5D0S - chains K and W of the 28 polymer chains in the assembly; structure by X-ray diffraction, 2.50 A resolution.

== Chain K ==
Name: Proteasome subunit beta type-5
Organism: Saccharomyces cerevisiae (strain ATCC 204508 / S288c)
Notes: EC 3.4.25.1
Reference sequence: P30656 (PSB5_YEAST); residues 1-212 here correspond to UniProt positions 76-287 (UniProt number = residue number + 75)
Sequence (212 residues; numbered 1 to 212; the number before each row is that of its first residue):
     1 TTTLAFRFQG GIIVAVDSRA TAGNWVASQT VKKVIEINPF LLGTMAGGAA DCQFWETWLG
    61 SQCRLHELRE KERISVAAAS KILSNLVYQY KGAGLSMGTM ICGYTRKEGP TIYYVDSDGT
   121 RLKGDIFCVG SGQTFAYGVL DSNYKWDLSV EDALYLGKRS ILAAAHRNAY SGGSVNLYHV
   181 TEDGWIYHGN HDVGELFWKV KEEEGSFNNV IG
Sequence notes: engineered mutation N168 (Asp243 in P30656)
Covalent attachments: CARFILZOMIB, bound form (3BV) linked to T1
Ion coordination: Mg2+: A165, N168, S171 (shared with D204(W) of chain W)
Ligand contacts: CARFILZOMIB, bound form (3BV; N-{(2S)-2-[(morpholin-4-ylacetyl)amino]-4-phenylbutanoyl}-L-leucyl-N-[(2R,3S,4S)-1,3-dihydroxy-2,6-dimethylheptan-4-yl]-L-phenylalaninamide): R19, A20, T21, A22, A27, V31, K33, M45, A46, G47, G48, A49, S96, S131, Y170
From the paper describing this entry:
  - binding site for CARFILZOMIB, bound form: T1
  - catalytic residues: D17, K33
  - catalytic residues: G47 (proposed by the authors, not directly observed)
  - mutagenesis - T1A, T1C, T1S, D17N: decreased growth
  - mutagenesis - K33A: decreased catalytic activity
  - mutagenesis - T1S, D17N: decreased catalytic activity on Suc-LLVY-AMC
  - mutagenesis - T1C: abolished catalytic activity
  - mutagenesis - T1S: abolished growth in response to 37  degC
  - mutagenesis - T1S (3.7-fold): decreased binding to bortezomib
  - mutagenesis - T1S (1.8-fold): decreased binding to carfilzomib

== Chain W ==
Name: Proteasome subunit beta type-3
Organism: Saccharomyces cerevisiae (strain ATCC 204508 / S288c)
Notes: EC 3.4.25.1
Reference sequence: P25451 (PSB3_YEAST); residues 0-204 here correspond to UniProt positions 1-205 (UniProt number = residue number + 1)
Sequence (205 residues; each row starts with the number of its first residue; numbering starts at 0):
     0 MSDPSSINGG IVVAMTGKDC VAIACDLRLG SQSLGVSNKF EKIFHYGHVF LGITGLATDV
    60 TTLNEMFRYK TNLYKLKEER AIEPETFTQL VSSSLYERRF GPYFVGPVVA GINSKSGKPF
   120 IAGFDLIGCI DEAKDFIVSG TASDQLFGMC ESLYEPNLEP EDLFETISQA LLNAADRDAL
   180 SGWGAVVYII KKDEVVKRYL KMRQD
Unresolved in the structure: 0
UniProt features mapped onto this chain:
  - modified residue: S30 (Phosphoserine)
  - cross-link: K69 (Glycyl lysine isopeptide (Lys-Gly) (interchain with G-Cter in ubiquitin))
Ion coordination: Mg2+: D204 (shared with A165(K), N168(K), S171(K) of chain K)
Ligand contacts: CARFILZOMIB, bound form (3BV; N-{(2S)-2-[(morpholin-4-ylacetyl)amino]-4-phenylbutanoyl}-L-leucyl-N-[(2R,3S,4S)-1,3-dihydroxy-2,6-dimethylheptan-4-yl]-L-phenylalaninamide): S4, R98, V104, D124, L125, I126, C128, D130

== Interface between chain K and chain W ==
Pairs across the interface (47):
  R19(K) - D204(W)  salt bridge
  N24(K) - D177(W)
  N24(K) - A178(W)  hydrogen bond (backbone-backbone)
  N24(K) - L179(W)
  W25(K) - Q144(W)
  W25(K) - R176(W)
  V26(K) - D175(W)
  V26(K) - R176(W)  hydrogen bond (backbone-side chain)
  V26(K) - D177(W)
  V26(K) - A178(W)
  A27(K) - R176(W)  hydrogen bond (backbone-side chain)
  S28(K) - R176(W)
  Q29(K) - R202(W)
  Q29(K) - D204(W)
  F135(K) - L33(W)  hydrophobic
  A165(K) - D204(W)
  H166(K) - N37(W)
  H166(K) - W182(W)  hydrogen bond (backbone-side chain)
  H166(K) - Q203(W)  hydrogen bond (side chain-backbone)
  R167(K) - S32(W)
  R167(K) - L33(W)
  R167(K) - G34(W)  hydrogen bond (side chain-backbone)
  R167(K) - V35(W)  hydrogen bond (side chain-backbone)
  R167(K) - W182(W)
  N168(K) - S32(W)
  A169(K) - R27(W)
  A169(K) - S32(W)  hydrogen bond (backbone-backbone)
  A169(K) - A178(W)
  Y170(K) - S32(W)
  Y170(K) - A178(W)  hydrophobic
  S171(K) - D204(W)
  G172(K) - D204(W)
  G173(K) - R202(W)  hydrogen bond (backbone-side chain)
  G173(K) - D204(W)  hydrogen bond (backbone-side chain)
  D192(K) - R202(W)  salt bridge
  V193(K) - D204(W)
  G194(K) - R202(W)
  F197(K) - Q203(W)
  W198(K) - K200(W)
  W198(K) - M201(W)
  W198(K) - Q203(W)
  N209(K) - N37(W)  hydrogen bond (backbone-side chain)
  N209(K) - K38(W)  hydrogen bond (backbone-side chain)
  V210(K) - N37(W)
  V210(K) - Q203(W)
  I211(K) - K38(W)
  I211(K) - Y198(W)  hydrophobic
Interface residues without a listed pair, chain K (26 interface residues in all): N208
Interface residues without a listed pair, chain W (23 interface residues in all): S5, L26, Q31

== Overview ==
Chain K and chain W form an interface of 26 and 23 residues respectively; the contacts include 12 hydrogen
bonds and 2 salt bridges. Polar contacts include R19(K)-D204(W), D192(K)-R202(W) and V26(K)-R176(W). From the
paper: catalytic residues D17(K), K33(K) and G47(K); T1A, T1C and T1S of chain K, among others, reduce growth;
5 substitutions were tested in all.
Chain K is Proteasome subunit beta type-5 and chain W is Proteasome subunit beta type-3, both from
Saccharomyces cerevisiae (strain ATCC 204508 / S288c); the structure, Yeast 20S proteasome beta5-D166N mutant
in complex with Carfilzomib, was determined by X-ray diffraction (same publication as 5CZ4, 5CZ5, 5CZ6, 5CZ7,
5CZ8, 5CZ9 and 16 further entries).
